PDB entry 5ZB5 | X-ray diffraction, 2.30 A resolution | chains A and B

[Chain A (and B)]
Protein: NAP family histone chaperone vps75
From: Pneumocystis carinii
Notes: chain B of this document is another copy of the same molecule, construct and numbering; everything in this record applies to it too
UniProt: M1JYC8 (M1JYC8_PNECA); residues 1-250 here = UniProt positions 1-250
Amino-acid sequence (250 residues; each row starts with the number of its first residue):
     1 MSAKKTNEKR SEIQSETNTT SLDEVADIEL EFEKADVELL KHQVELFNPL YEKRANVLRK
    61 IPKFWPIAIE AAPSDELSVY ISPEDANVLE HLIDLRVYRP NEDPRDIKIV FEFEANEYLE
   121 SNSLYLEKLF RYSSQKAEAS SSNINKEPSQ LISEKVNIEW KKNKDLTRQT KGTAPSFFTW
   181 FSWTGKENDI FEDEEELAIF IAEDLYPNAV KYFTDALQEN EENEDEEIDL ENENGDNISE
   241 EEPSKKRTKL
Unresolved in the structure: 1-19, 140-144, 221-250 (chain B: 1-18, 140-144, 169-173, 218-250)

[Interface between chain A and chain B]
Contacting residue pairs (50; chain A residue first):
  Ser-21(A) / Val-57(B)
  Ser-21(A) / Ile-61(B)
  Leu-22(A) / Ile-61(B)  hydrophobic
  Leu-22(A) / Phe-213(B)  hydrophobic
  Glu-24(A) / Val-57(B)
  Val-25(A) / Val-57(B)  hydrophobic
  Val-25(A) / Val-210(B)  hydrophobic
  Ile-28(A) / Lys-53(B)
  Ile-28(A) / Val-57(B)  hydrophobic
  Glu-29(A) / Val-210(B)
  Glu-29(A) / Lys-211(B)
  Glu-31(A) / Leu-50(B)
  Glu-31(A) / Lys-53(B)  salt bridge
  Phe-32(A) / Phe-47(B)  hydrophobic
  Phe-32(A) / Leu-50(B)  hydrophobic
  Phe-32(A) / Tyr-51(B)  hydrophobic
  Phe-32(A) / Arg-54(B)
  Ala-35(A) / Leu-46(B)
  Ala-35(A) / Phe-47(B)  hydrophobic
  Ala-35(A) / Leu-50(B)  hydrophobic
  Asp-36(A) / Phe-47(B)
  Glu-38(A) / Leu-46(B)
  Leu-39(A) / Leu-39(B)  hydrophobic
  Leu-39(A) / His-42(B)
  Leu-39(A) / Gln-43(B)
  Leu-39(A) / Leu-46(B)
  His-42(A) / His-42(B)  hydrogen bond
  Gln-43(A) / Leu-39(B)
  Leu-46(A) / Ala-35(B)
  Phe-47(A) / Phe-32(B)  hydrophobic
  Phe-47(A) / Ala-35(B)  hydrophobic
  Phe-47(A) / Asp-36(B)
  Leu-50(A) / Glu-31(B)
  Leu-50(A) / Phe-32(B)
  Leu-50(A) / Ala-35(B)  hydrophobic
  Tyr-51(A) / Phe-32(B)  hydrophobic
  Lys-53(A) / Glu-31(B)  salt bridge
  Arg-54(A) / Phe-32(B)
  Val-57(A) / Ser-21(B)
  Val-57(A) / Glu-24(B)
  Val-57(A) / Val-25(B)  hydrophobic
  Val-57(A) / Ile-28(B)  hydrophobic
  Leu-58(A) / Val-25(B)  hydrophobic
  Lys-60(A) / Ser-21(B)
  Lys-60(A) / Glu-24(B)  salt bridge
  Ile-61(A) / Val-25(B)  hydrophobic
  Val-210(A) / Val-25(B)  hydrophobic
  Val-210(A) / Glu-29(B)
  Phe-213(A) / Leu-22(B)  hydrophobic
  Leu-217(A) / Leu-22(B)  hydrophobic
Also at the interface, not in a pair above, chain A (28 interface residues in all): Asp-215
Also at the interface, not in a pair above, chain B (29 interface residues in all): Glu-38, Leu-58, Lys-60, Asn-145, Lys-146

[In short]
28 residues of chain A and 29 residues of chain B are in contact; the contacts include 1 hydrogen bond and 3
salt bridges. Polar pairs include Glu-31(A)/Lys-53(B), Lys-60(A)/Glu-24(B) and His-42(A)/His-42(B).
Chain A and chain B are both NAP family histone chaperone vps75 (Pneumocystis carinii); the structure, The
structural basis of histone chaperoneVps75, was determined by X-ray diffraction.
